5LAI - chains M and b of the 28 polymer chains in the assembly; structure by X-ray diffraction, 2.50 A resolution.

Chain M:
Protein: Proteasome subunit beta type-7
Organism: Saccharomyces cerevisiae (strain ATCC 204508 / S288c)
Notes: EC 3.4.25.1
UniProt: P30657 (PSB7_YEAST); residues -12 to 233 here correspond to UniProt positions 21-266 (UniProt number = residue number + 33)
Amino-acid sequence (246 residues; row label = number of the first residue in the row; numbers below 1 keep their minus sign (Thr-12 is residue -12)):
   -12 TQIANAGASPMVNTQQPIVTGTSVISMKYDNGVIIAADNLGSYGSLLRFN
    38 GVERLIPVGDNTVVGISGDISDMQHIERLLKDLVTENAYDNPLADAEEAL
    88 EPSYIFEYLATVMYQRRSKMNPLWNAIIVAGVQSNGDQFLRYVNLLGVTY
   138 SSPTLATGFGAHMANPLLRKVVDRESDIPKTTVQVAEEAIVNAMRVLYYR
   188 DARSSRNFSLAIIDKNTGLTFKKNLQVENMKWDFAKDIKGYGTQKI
Unresolved in the structure: -12 to 0

Chain b:
Protein: Proteasome subunit beta type-1
Organism: Saccharomyces cerevisiae (strain ATCC 204508 / S288c)
Notes: EC 3.4.25.1
UniProt: P38624 (PSB1_YEAST); residues 1-196 here correspond to UniProt positions 20-215 (UniProt number = residue number + 19)
Amino-acid sequence (196 residues; row label = number of the first residue in the row):
     1 TSIMAVTFKDGVILGADSRTTTGAYIANRVTDKLTRVHDKIWCCRSGSAA
    51 DTQAIADIVQYHLELYTSQYGTPSTETAASVFKELCYENKDNLTAGIIVA
   101 GYDDKNKGEVYTIPLGGSVHKLPYAIAGSGSTFIYGYCDKNFRENMSKEE
   151 TVDFIKHSLSQAIKWDGSSGGVIRMVVLTAAGVERLIFYPDEYEQL
UniProt features mapped onto this chain:
  - active site: Thr1 (Nucleophile)

How chain M and chain b interact:
Pairs across the interface (62; chain M residue first):
  Ser32(M) - Trp165(b)
  Ser32(M) - Asp166(b)
  Ser32(M) - Gly167(b)  hydrogen bond (backbone-backbone)
  Leu33(M) - Phe133(b)  hydrophobic
  Leu33(M) - Trp165(b)
  Leu34(M) - Lys164(b)
  Leu34(M) - Trp165(b)  hydrogen bond (backbone-backbone)
  Leu34(M) - Gly167(b)
  Arg35(M) - Trp165(b)
  Phe146(M) - Ala24(b)  hydrophobic
  Phe146(M) - Tyr25(b)
  Tyr185(M) - Glu194(b)  hydrogen bond
  Tyr186(M) - Ile26(b)
  Tyr186(M) - Arg29(b)
  Arg187(M) - Ala24(b)
  Arg187(M) - Tyr25(b)
  Arg187(M) - Ile26(b)  hydrogen bond (backbone-backbone)
  Arg187(M) - Ala27(b)  hydrogen bond (side chain-backbone)
  Arg187(M) - Asn28(b)
  Arg187(M) - Arg29(b)
  Asp188(M) - Ala24(b)
  Asp188(M) - Ile26(b)
  Ala189(M) - Arg19(b)
  Ala189(M) - Thr21(b)
  Ala189(M) - Ala24(b)  hydrogen bond (backbone-backbone)
  Ala189(M) - Ile26(b)
  Ala189(M) - Gly167(b)
  Arg193(M) - Asp191(b)  salt bridge
  Arg193(M) - Glu194(b)  salt bridge
  Lys218(M) - Arg29(b)  hydrogen bond (backbone-side chain)
  Trp219(M) - Arg29(b)
  Trp219(M) - Gly171(b)
  Trp219(M) - Val172(b)  hydrophobic
  Trp219(M) - Tyr189(b)
  Trp219(M) - Pro190(b)
  Asp220(M) - Tyr189(b)
  Phe221(M) - Arg29(b)
  Phe221(M) - Val30(b)  hydrophobic
  Ala222(M) - Val30(b)  hydrophobic
  Ala222(M) - Arg174(b)  hydrogen bond (backbone-side chain)
  Ala222(M) - Ile187(b)
  Lys223(M) - Ile187(b)
  Lys223(M) - Tyr189(b)
  Ile225(M) - Val30(b)  hydrophobic
  Ile225(M) - Arg174(b)
  Lys226(M) - Asp32(b)
  Lys226(M) - Arg185(b)
  Gly227(M) - Asp32(b)  hydrogen bond (backbone-side chain)
  Tyr228(M) - Thr35(b)
  Tyr228(M) - Arg45(b)
  Tyr228(M) - Gln53(b)  hydrogen bond (side chain-backbone)
  Tyr228(M) - Ala56(b)
  Tyr228(M) - Asp57(b)  hydrogen bond
  Gln231(M) - Asp32(b)
  Gln231(M) - Leu34(b)  hydrogen bond (side chain-backbone)
  Gln231(M) - Thr35(b)
  Gln231(M) - Arg36(b)  hydrogen bond (side chain-backbone)
  Gln231(M) - Trp42(b)
  Gln231(M) - Arg185(b)
  Ile233(M) - Arg36(b)
  Ile233(M) - Trp42(b)
  Ile233(M) - Arg185(b)  hydrogen bond (backbone-side chain)
Also at the interface, not in a pair above, chain M (27 interface residues in all): Asn37, Met150, Arg190, Met217
Also at the interface, not in a pair above, chain b (35 interface residues in all): Ile163, Ser168, Val183

Summary:
Chain M and chain b form an interface of 27 and 35 residues respectively, with 14 hydrogen bonds and 2 salt
bridges. Polar contacts include Arg193(M)-Asp191(b), Arg193(M)-Glu194(b) and Tyr185(M)-Glu194(b). From
UniProt: active-site residue Thr1(b) on chain b.
Here chain M is Proteasome subunit beta type-7 and chain b is Proteasome subunit beta type-1, both from
Saccharomyces cerevisiae (strain ATCC 204508 / S288c). Entry 5LAI (Ligand-induced aziridine-formation at the
yeast proteasomal subunit beta5 by sulfonate esters) was determined by X-ray diffraction (same publication as
5LAJ).
